PDB entry 1PZ3 | X-ray diffraction, 1.75 A resolution | chains A and B

== Chain A (and B) ==
Protein: Alpha-L-arabinofuranosidase
From: Geobacillus stearothermophilus
Notes: EC 3.2.1.55; chain B of this document is another copy of the same molecule, construct and numbering; everything in this record applies to it too
UniProtKB: Q9XBQ3 (ABFA_BACST); residues 1-502 here correspond to UniProt positions 0-501 (UniProt number = residue number - 1)
Sequence (502 residues; numbered 1 to 502; the number before each row is that of its first residue):
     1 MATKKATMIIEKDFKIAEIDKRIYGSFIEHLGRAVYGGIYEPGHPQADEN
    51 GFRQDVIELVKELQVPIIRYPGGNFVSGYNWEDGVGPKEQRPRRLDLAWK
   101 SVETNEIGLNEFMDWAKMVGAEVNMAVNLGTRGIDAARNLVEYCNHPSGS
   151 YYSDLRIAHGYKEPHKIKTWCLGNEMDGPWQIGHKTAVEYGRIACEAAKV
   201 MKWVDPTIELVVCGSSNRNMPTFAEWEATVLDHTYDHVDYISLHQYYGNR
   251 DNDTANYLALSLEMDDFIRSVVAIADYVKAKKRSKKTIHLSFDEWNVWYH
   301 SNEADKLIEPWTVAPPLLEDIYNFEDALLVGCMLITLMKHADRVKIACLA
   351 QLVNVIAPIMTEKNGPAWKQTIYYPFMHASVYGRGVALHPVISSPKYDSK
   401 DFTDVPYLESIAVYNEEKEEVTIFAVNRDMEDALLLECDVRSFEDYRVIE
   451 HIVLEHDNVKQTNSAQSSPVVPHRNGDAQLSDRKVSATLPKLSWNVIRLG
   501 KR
Unresolved in the structure: 1-4, 502
Curated features (UniProtKB/Swiss-Prot):
  - binding site (alpha-L-arabinofuranose): Tyr247
From the paper describing this entry:
  - catalytic residues: Glu175, Glu294
  - contacts within the chain: Arg69-Glu294 (hydrogen bond), Glu175-His244 (hydrogen bond)
  - catalytic residues: Tyr246 (proposed by the authors, not directly observed)
  - specificity-determining residues: Trp298, Gln351 (proposed by the authors, not directly observed)

== Chain A / chain B interface ==
Pairs across the interface - 34 pairs, chain A then chain B:
  Ile9(A) with Phe14(B), hydrophobic
  Asp13(A) with Ile9(B); Val391(B)
  Phe14(A) with Glu11(B); Phe14(B), hydrophobic; His389(B); Val391(B), hydrophobic
  Arg218(A) with Arg283(B), hydrogen bond (backbone-side chain)
  Asn219(A) with Arg283(B), hydrogen bond (backbone-side chain)
  Met220(A) with Arg283(B), hydrogen bond (backbone-side chain)
  Phe223(A) with Ala280(B), hydrophobic; Arg283(B)
  Ala224(A) with Tyr277(B); Lys281(B)
  Glu225(A) with Tyr277(B)
  Ala228(A) with Tyr277(B)
  Ser270(A) with Ala280(B)
  Ala273(A) with Ala273(B); Asp276(B)
  Ile274(A) with Tyr277(B), hydrophobic
  Asp276(A) with Ala273(B)
  Tyr277(A) with Ala224(B); Glu225(B); Ala228(B); Ile274(B), hydrophobic; Tyr277(B), hydrophobic
  Ala280(A) with Phe223(B), hydrophobic; Ser270(B)
  Lys281(A) with Ala224(B)
  Arg283(A) with Met220(B), hydrogen bond (side chain-backbone); Pro221(B)
  His389(A) with Phe14(B)
  Val391(A) with Asp13(B); Phe14(B), hydrophobic
Interface residues without a listed pair, chain A (23 interface residues in all): Glu11, Pro221, Pro390
Interface residues without a listed pair, chain B (21 interface residues in all): Asn219

== In short ==
The interface between chain A and chain B involves 23 residues on one side and 21 on the other, with 4
hydrogen bonds. Polar contacts include Arg218(A)-Arg283(B), Asn219(A)-Arg283(B) and Met220(A)-Arg283(B).
UniProt lists alpha-L-arabinofuranose-binding residue Tyr247(A) on chain A. The paper reports catalytic
residues Glu175(A), Glu294(A) and Tyr246(A); specificity determinants Trp298(A) and Gln351(A).
Chain A and chain B are both Alpha-L-arabinofuranosidase (Geobacillus stearothermophilus); the structure,
Crystal structure of a family 51 (GH51) alpha-L-arabinofuranosidase from Geobacillus stearothermophilus T6,
was determined by X-ray diffraction together with 1PZ2 and 1QW8 from the same study.
